Entry 7JL0 (electron microscopy, 4.30 A resolution (low resolution: residue-level contacts below are approximate; hydrogen-bond / salt-bridge calls are withheld)); this record covers chains A and B of the 4 polymer chains in the assembly.

Chain A:
Protein: Interferon-induced helicase C domain-containing protein 1
From: Homo sapiens
Notes: EC 3.6.4.13
Reference sequence: Q9BYX4 (IFIH1_HUMAN); numbering as in UniProt (aligned over 287-1025)
Sequence (739 residues; numbered 287 to 1025; the number before each row is that of its first residue):
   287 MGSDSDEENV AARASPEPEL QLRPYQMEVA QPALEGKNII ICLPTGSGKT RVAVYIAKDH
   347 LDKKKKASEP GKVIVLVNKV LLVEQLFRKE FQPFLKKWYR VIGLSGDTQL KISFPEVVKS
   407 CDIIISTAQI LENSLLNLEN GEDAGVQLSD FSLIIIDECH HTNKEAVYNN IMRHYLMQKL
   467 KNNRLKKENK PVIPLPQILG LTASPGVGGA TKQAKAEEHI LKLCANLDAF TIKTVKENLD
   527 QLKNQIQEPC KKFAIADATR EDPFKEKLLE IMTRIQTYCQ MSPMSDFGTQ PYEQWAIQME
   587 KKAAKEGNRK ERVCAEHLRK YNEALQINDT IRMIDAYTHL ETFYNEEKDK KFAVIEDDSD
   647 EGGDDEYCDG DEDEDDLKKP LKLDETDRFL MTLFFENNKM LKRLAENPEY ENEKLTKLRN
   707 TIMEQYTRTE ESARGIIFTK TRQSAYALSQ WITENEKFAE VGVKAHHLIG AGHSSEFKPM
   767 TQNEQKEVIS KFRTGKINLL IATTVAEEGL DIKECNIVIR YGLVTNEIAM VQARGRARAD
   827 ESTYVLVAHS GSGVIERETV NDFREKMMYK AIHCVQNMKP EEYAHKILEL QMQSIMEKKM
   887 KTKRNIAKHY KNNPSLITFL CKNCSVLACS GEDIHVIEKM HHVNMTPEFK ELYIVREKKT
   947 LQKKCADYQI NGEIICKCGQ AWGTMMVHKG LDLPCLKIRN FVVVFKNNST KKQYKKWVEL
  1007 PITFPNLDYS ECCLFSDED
Not modelled in the structure: 287-304, 425-429, 474-477, 544-545, 643-670, 759, 897, 945-954, 1018-1025
Differences from the reference sequence: conflict Arg843 (His in Q9BYX4), Lys944 (Asn in Q9BYX4), Thr946 (Ala in Q9BYX4)
Metal / ion sites: Zn2+: Cys907, Cys910, Cys962, Cys964
Small-molecule neighbours:
  - ADP (adenosine-5'-diphosphate): Gln307, Arg309, Gln312, Thr331, Gly332, Ser333, Gly334, Lys335, Thr336, Arg337, Asp797, Lys799, Arg822, Arg824
  - tetrafluoroaluminate (ALF): Thr331, Lys335, Asp443, Glu444, Ala489, Gly795, Gln818, Arg822
Curated features (UniProtKB/Swiss-Prot):
  - binding site (Zn(2+)): Cys907, Cys910, Cys962, Cys964
  - modified residue (Phosphoserine): Ser289, Ser291, Ser301, Ser645, Ser828
  - natural variant: Arg337 (R337G: In AGS7), Lys365 (K365E: In IMD95), Leu372 (L372F: In AGS7), Asp393 (D393V: In AGS7), Ala452 (A452T: In AGS7), Gly495 (G495R: In AGS7), Arg720 (R720Q: In AGS7), Arg779 (R779C: In AGS7; R779H: In AGS7), Arg822 (R822Q: In SGMRT1), Arg843 (H843R: this construct carries the variant), Lys889 to Asp1025 (deletion: In IMD95)
  - mutagenesis: Lys335 (K335A: Loss of dsRNA-induced ATPase activity. No effect on RNA binding. Changed MDA-5 signaling pathway), Asp443 to His446 (Loss of dsRNA-induced ATPase activity. No effect on RNA binding. Changed MDA-5 signaling pathway), Glu444 (E444A: No acceleration of DNA degradation, no binding to ATP, and no helicase activity), Thr488 to Ser490 (Loss of dsRNA-induced ATPase activity. No effect on RNA binding. Changed MDA-5 signaling pathway), Thr789 to Glu793 (Loss of dsRNA-induced ATPase activity. Loss of MDA-5 signaling pathway), Gln818 to Arg822 (Loss of dsRNA-induced ATPase activity. No effect on MDA-5 signaling pathway), Ser828 (S828A: Promotes multimerization after polyI:C stimulation; greatly enhances signaling; S828D: Inhibits multimerization after polyI:C stimulation), Thr829 (T829A: Moderately increases signaling), Ile841 to Glu842 (Loss of oligomerization), Asp848 to Phe849 (Loss of oligomerization)
What the authors report for this chain:
  - disease-associated variants - G495R: increased signaling (citing earlier work)

Chain B:
Protein: Tripartite motif-containing protein 65
From: Homo sapiens
Notes: fragment: TRIM65 PSpry domain
Reference sequence: Q6PJ69 (TRI65_HUMAN); residues 312-502 here = UniProt positions 312-502
Sequence (191 residues; each row starts with the number of its first residue):
   312 LAPVPSTVCP LRRKLWQNYR NLTFDPVSAN RHFYLSRQDQ QVKHLRQSRG PGGPGSFELW
   372 QVQCAQSFQA GHHYWEVRAS DHSVTLGVSY PQLPRSRLGP HTDNIGRGPS SWGLCVQEDS
   432 LQAWHNGEAQ RLPGVSGRLL GMDLDLASGC LTFYSLEPQT QPLYTFHALF NQPLTPVFWL
   492 LEGRTLTLCH Q
Not modelled in the structure: 312-320, 381-382
Differences from the reference sequence: conflict Leu356 (Cys in Q6PJ69), Ser407 (Cys in Q6PJ69), Ser421 (Cys in Q6PJ69)

Interface between chain A and chain B:
Residue-residue contacts (22):
  Pro694(A) - Arg357(B)
  Arg705(A) - Glu493(B)
  Asn706(A) - Glu493(B)
  Asn706(A) - Arg495(B)
  Met709(A) - Trp371(B)
  Met709(A) - Leu492(B)
  Met709(A) - Glu493(B)
  Glu710(A) - His393(B)
  Glu710(A) - Glu429(B)
  Glu710(A) - Leu492(B)
  Glu710(A) - Arg495(B)
  Thr713(A) - Leu492(B)
  Arg714(A) - Gln428(B)
  Glu716(A) - Trp435(B)
  Lys743(A) - His343(B)
  Lys743(A) - His355(B)
  Lys743(A) - Trp371(B)
  Glu746(A) - Trp371(B)
  Glu746(A) - Arg408(B)
  Glu746(A) - Pro411(B)
  Glu746(A) - Thr413(B)
  Val747(A) - Trp371(B)
Other interface residues (no listed pair), chain A (13 interface residues in all): Lys538, Glu717
Other interface residues (no listed pair), chain B (18 interface residues in all): Ser394, His412, Arg418, Trp490
The authors on this interface:
  - interface residues, chain A: Lys700(A), Lys743(A)
  - interface residues, chain B: Gln428(B), Glu429(B)

Overview:
13 residues of chain A face 18 of chain B across their interface. Chain A binds ADP and tetrafluoroaluminate.
UniProt lists 4 Zn2+-binding residues and 24 mutagenesis sites on chain A. The paper reports that G495R of
chain A increases signaling; interface residues Lys700(A), Lys743(A) and Gln428(B) among others.
Here chain A is Interferon-induced helicase C domain-containing protein 1 and chain B is Tripartite
motif-containing protein 65, both from Homo sapiens. Entry 7JL0 (Cryo-EM structure of MDA5-dsRNA in complex
with TRIM65 PSpry domain (Monomer)) was determined by electron microscopy together with 7JL1, 7JL2, 7JL3 and
7JL4 from the same study.
